Entry 4UWY (X-ray diffraction, 2.31 A resolution); this record covers chain A.

# Chain A
Name: Fibroblast growth factor receptor 1
Source organism: Homo sapiens
Notes: EC 2.7.10.1; fragment: kinase domain, residues 458-765
Reference sequence: P11362 (FGFR1_HUMAN); numbering as in UniProt (aligned over 458-765)
Chain sequence (310 residues; each row starts with the number of its first residue):
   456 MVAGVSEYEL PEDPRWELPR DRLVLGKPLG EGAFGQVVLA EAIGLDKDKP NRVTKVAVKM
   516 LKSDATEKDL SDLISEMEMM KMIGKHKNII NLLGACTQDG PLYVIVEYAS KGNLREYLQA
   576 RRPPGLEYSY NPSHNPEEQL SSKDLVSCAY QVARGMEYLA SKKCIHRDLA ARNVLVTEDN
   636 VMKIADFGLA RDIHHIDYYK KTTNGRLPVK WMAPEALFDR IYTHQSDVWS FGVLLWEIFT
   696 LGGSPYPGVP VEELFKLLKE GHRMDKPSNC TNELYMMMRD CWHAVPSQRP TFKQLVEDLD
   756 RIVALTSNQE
Not modelled in the structure: 456-461, 486-490, 763-765
Differences from the reference sequence: expression tag (456-457); conflict A488 (Cys in P11362), S584 (Cys in P11362)
Curated features (UniProtKB/Swiss-Prot):
  - active site: D623 (Proton acceptor)
  - binding site (ATP): L484 to G487, F489, G490, K514, E562 to A564, N568, R627, D641
  - modified residue (Phosphotyrosine): Y463, Y583, Y585, Y653, Y654, Y730
  - natural variant: R470 (R470L: In HH2), P483 (P483T: In HH2), G490 (G490R: In HRTFDS), A520 (A520T: In HH2), I538 (I538V: In HH2), N546 (N546K: In ECCL), V607 (V607M: In HH2), K618 (K618N: In HH2), H621 (H621R: In HH2), R622 (R622G: In HH2; R622Q: In HH2), D623 (D623Y: In HRTFDS), R627 (R627T: In HRTFDS), 16 further natural variant entries in UniProt
  - mutagenesis: K514 (K514A: Loss of kinase activity), R577 (R577E: Strongly reduced autophosphorylation in response to FGF signaling. No effect on in vitro kinase activity), R609 (R609V: Abolishes interaction with PLCG1), D623 (D623A: Loss of kinase activity), Y653 (Y653F: No effect on kinase activity. Loss of autophosphorylation and kinase activity; when associated with F-654), Y654 (Y654F: Reduced kinase activity. Loss of autophosphorylation and kinase activity; when associated with F-653), D755 (D755V: Abolishes interaction with PLCG1)
From the paper describing this entry:
  - mutagenesis - V561M (6-fold): increased catalytic activity on ATP
  - mutagenesis - Y563C: decreased catalytic activity
  - post-translational modification sites: Y653, Y654
  - mutagenesis - V561M (2.73 +/- 0.18 kcal/mol): decreased binding to PD173074
  - mutagenesis - V561M: decreased binding to AZD4547
  - mutagenesis - V561M: unchanged binding to AP24534

# In short
Curated annotation (UniProt) lists active-site residue D623, 13 ATP-binding residues and 7 mutagenesis sites.
From the paper: V561M increases catalytic activity on ATP; modification sites Y653 and Y654.
Chain A is Fibroblast growth factor receptor 1 (Homo sapiens); the structure, FGFR1 Apo structure, was
determined by X-ray diffraction (same publication as 5AM6 and 5AM7).
